PDB entry 4RBP | X-ray diffraction, 1.85 A resolution | chains K and M of the 4 polymer chains in the assembly

[Chain K]
Molecule: Fab 2G12 light chain
Source organism: Homo sapiens
Notes: antibody fragment or engineered binder
Amino-acid sequence (213 residues; each row starts with the number of its first residue):
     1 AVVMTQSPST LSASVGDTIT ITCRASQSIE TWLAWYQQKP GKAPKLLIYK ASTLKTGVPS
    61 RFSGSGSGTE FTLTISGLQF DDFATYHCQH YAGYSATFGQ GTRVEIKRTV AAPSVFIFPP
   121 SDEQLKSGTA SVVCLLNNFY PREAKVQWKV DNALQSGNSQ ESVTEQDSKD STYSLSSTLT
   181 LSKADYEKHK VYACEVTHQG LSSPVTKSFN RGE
Disulfide bonds: Cys-23/Cys-88, Cys-134/Cys-194

[Chain M]
Molecule: Fab 2G12 heavy chain
Source organism: Homo sapiens
Notes: antibody fragment or engineered binder
Amino-acid sequence (224 residues; each row starts with the number of its first residue; note: 14 numbers in that range are skipped by the numbering (no residue carries them; nothing is unmodelled there); a row labelled like 82A-82C holds insertion residues (82A, then the next letters in order)):
     1 EVQLVESGGG LVKAGGSLIL SCGVSNFRIS AHTMNWVRRV PGGGLEWVAS IS
   52A T
    53 SSTYRDYADA VKGRFTVSRD DLEDFVYLQM
82A-82C HKM
    83 RVEDTAIYYC ARKGSDRL
100A-100F SDNDPF
   101 DAWGPGTVVT VSPASTKGPS VFPLAPSSKS
   133 TSGGTAALGC LVKDYFPEPV TV
   156 SW
   162 NSGALTSG
   171 VHTFPAVLQS
   182 SGLYSLSSVV TVPSSSLGT
   203 Q
   205 TYICNVNHKP SNTKVDKK
   225 VEPK
Disulfide bonds: Cys-22/Cys-92, Cys-142/Cys-208

[How chain K and chain M interact]
Pairs across the interface (41):
  Trp-32(K) with Asn-100C(M)
  Tyr-36(K) with Pro-100E(M); Phe-100F(M), hydrogen bond (side chain-backbone); Trp-103(M), hydrophobic
  Gln-38(K) with Arg-39(M), hydrogen bond; Leu-45(M); Tyr-91(M), hydrogen bond
  Ala-43(K) with Gly-104(M)
  Pro-44(K) with Leu-45(M), hydrophobic; Tyr-91(M); Trp-103(M), hydrophobic
  Leu-46(K) with Pro-100E(M), hydrophobic; Phe-100F(M); Asp-101(M)
  Tyr-49(K) with Ser-97(M); Pro-100E(M), hydrophobic
  Lys-55(K) with Ser-97(M)
  Thr-85(K) with Arg-39(M), hydrogen bond
  His-87(K) with Gly-43(M); Leu-45(M)
  Gln-89(K) with Phe-100F(M)
  Tyr-91(K) with Asn-100C(M), hydrogen bond (backbone-side chain); Asp-100D(M); Pro-100E(M)
  Ala-92(K) with Lys-95(M), hydrogen bond (backbone-side chain); Asn-100C(M)
  Gly-93(K) with Lys-95(M); Asp-100B(M); Asn-100C(M), hydrogen bond (backbone-side chain)
  Tyr-94(K) with Trp-47(M); Ser-50(M), hydrogen bond (backbone-side chain); Ser-52(M); Tyr-56(M); Asp-58(M)
  Ser-95(K) with Trp-47(M)
  Ala-96(K) with Trp-47(M)
  Phe-98(K) with Val-37(M), hydrophobic; Leu-45(M); Trp-47(M); Trp-103(M), hydrophobic
  Gln-100(K) with Gly-44(M)
Other interface residues (no listed pair), chain K (23 interface residues in all): Ala-34, Lys-39, Lys-42, Gly-99
Other interface residues (no listed pair), chain M (25 interface residues in all): Thr-33, Glu-46, Asp-98, Pro-105

[Summary]
23 residues of chain K and 25 residues of chain M are in contact, with 8 hydrogen bonds. Polar pairs include
Tyr-36(K)/Phe-100F(M), Gln-38(K)/Arg-39(M) and Gln-38(K)/Tyr-91(M).
Chain K is Fab 2G12 light chain and chain M is Fab 2G12 heavy chain, both from Homo sapiens; the structure,
Crystal structure of HIV neutralizing antibody 2G12 in complex with a bacterial oligosaccharide analog of
mammalian ..., was determined by X-ray diffraction.
